PDB entry 7RJZ | X-ray diffraction, 1.70 A resolution | chains A and B

== Chain A (and B) ==
Protein: BthTX-IIa
From: Bothrops jararacussu
Notes: EC 3.1.1.4; chain B of this document is another copy of the same molecule, construct and numbering; everything in this record applies to it too
Chain sequence (121 residues; each row starts with the number of its first residue):
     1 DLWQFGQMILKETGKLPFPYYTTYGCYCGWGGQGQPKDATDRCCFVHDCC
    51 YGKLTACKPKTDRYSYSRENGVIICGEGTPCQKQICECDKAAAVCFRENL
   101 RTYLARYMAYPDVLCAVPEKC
Disulfides: Cys-26/Cys-115, Cys-28/Cys-44, Cys-43/Cys-95, Cys-49/Cys-121, Cys-50/Cys-88, Cys-57/Cys-81, Cys-75/Cys-86
Ligand contacts: benzoic acid (BEZ): Phe-5, Ile-9, Tyr-21, Thr-22, Cys-28, Cys-44, Phe-96

== Interface between chain A and chain B ==
Contacting residue pairs (18; chain A residue first):
  Leu-2(A) with Phe-18(B); Pro-19(B), hydrophobic
  Trp-3(A) with Pro-19(B); Tyr-20(B)
  Gly-6(A) with Phe-18(B)
  Leu-16(A) with Leu-16(B), hydrophobic
  Pro-17(A) with Phe-18(B), hydrophobic
  Phe-18(A) with Leu-2(B); Gly-6(B); Pro-17(B), hydrophobic; Thr-22(B)
  Pro-19(A) with Leu-2(B), hydrophobic; Trp-3(B)
  Tyr-20(A) with Trp-3(B)
  Thr-22(A) with Phe-18(B)
  Gln-33(A) with Gln-33(B)
  Lys-60(A) with Ala-109(B)
  Ala-109(A) with Lys-60(B)
Interface residues without a listed pair, chain A (14 interface residues in all): Phe-5, Thr-23
Interface residues without a listed pair, chain B (14 interface residues in all): Phe-5, Thr-23

== Summary ==
The chain A/chain B interface involves 14 residues from each chain. Ligands of chain A: benzoic acid.
Both chains are BthTX-IIa (Bothrops jararacussu). Entry 7RJZ (BthTX-II variant a, from Bothrops jararacussu
venom, complexed with benzoic acid) was determined by X-ray diffraction (same publication as 7RJI).
